Entry 3PUF (X-ray diffraction, 3.10 A resolution); this record covers chains B and C of the 3 polymer chains in the assembly.

[Chain B]
Protein: Ribonuclease H2 subunit B
Source organism: Homo sapiens
Notes: EC 3.1.26.4
Reference sequence: Q5TBB1 (RNH2B_HUMAN); numbering as in UniProt (aligned over 14-233)
Chain sequence (224 residues; each row starts with the number of its first residue):
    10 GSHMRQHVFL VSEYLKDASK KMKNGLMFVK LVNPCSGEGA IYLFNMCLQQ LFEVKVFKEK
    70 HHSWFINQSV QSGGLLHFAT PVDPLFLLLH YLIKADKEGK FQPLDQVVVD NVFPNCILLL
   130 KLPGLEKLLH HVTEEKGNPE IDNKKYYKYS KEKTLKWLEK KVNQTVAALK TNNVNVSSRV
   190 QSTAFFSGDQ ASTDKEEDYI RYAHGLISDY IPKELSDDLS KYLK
Disordered / not traced: 10-12, 25-34, 149-152, 185-204, 232-233
Construct notes: expression tag (10-13)
UniProt features mapped onto this chain:
  - natural variant: Pro43 (P43H: In AGS2), Leu60 (L60R: In AGS2), Trp73 (W73L: In AGS2), Gly83 (G83S: In AGS2), His86 (H86R: In AGS2), Leu138 (L138F: In AGS2), Ser159 (S159I: In AGS2), Lys162 (K162T: In AGS2), Thr163 (T163I: In AGS2), Ala177 (A177T: In AGS2), Val183 (V183M: In AGS2), Val185 (V185G: In AGS2), 2 further natural variant entries in UniProt
Reported in the primary citation:
  - disease-associated variants - W73L (5-7 degC), G83S (5-7 degC), H86R (5-7 degC), Y219H (5-7 degC): decreased stability
  - disease-associated variants - P43H, L60R, S159I, T163I: abolished expression
  - disease-associated variants - K162T (proposed by the authors, not directly observed)
  - disease-associated variants - L138F, A177T, V183M, V185G, S229P
  - disease-associated variants - P43H, L60R, S159I, T163I (citing earlier work)

[Chain C]
Protein: Ribonuclease H2 subunit C
Source organism: Homo sapiens
Notes: EC 3.1.26.4
Reference sequence: Q8TDP1 (RNH2C_HUMAN); numbering as in UniProt (aligned over 1-164)
Chain sequence (167 residues; each row starts with the number of its first residue; numbers below 1 keep their minus sign (Gly-2 is residue -2)):
    -2 GSHMESGDEA AIERHRVHLR SATLRDAVPA TLHLLPCEVA VDGPAPVGRF FTPAIRQGPE
    58 GLEVSFRGRC LRGEEVAVPP GLVGYVMVTE EKKVSMGKPD PLRDSGTDDQ EEEPLERDFD
   118 RFIGATANFS RFTLWGLETI PGPDAKVRGA LTWPSLAAAI HAQVPED
Disordered / not traced: -2 to 7, 89-116, 163-164
Construct notes: expression tag (-2 to 0)
Reported in the primary citation:
  - disease-associated variants - R13H, D39Y, R69W, P76L
  - disease-associated variants - P138L, K143I, P151S (citing earlier work)

[How chain B and chain C interact]
Residue-residue contacts (128):
  Met13(B) with Val85(C), hydrophobic; Thr86(C)
  Arg14(B) with Met84(C); Val85(C); Thr86(C)
  Gln15(B) with Val83(C); Met84(C); Val85(C)
  His16(B) with Tyr82(C); Val83(C); Met84(C), hydrogen bond (backbone-backbone); Thr86(C)
  Val17(B) with Tyr82(C); Phe126(C), hydrophobic
  Phe18(B) with Val80(C); Gly81(C); Tyr82(C), hydrogen bond (backbone-backbone); Met84(C), hydrophobic
  Leu19(B) with Leu79(C); Val80(C); Phe126(C), hydrophobic; Leu148(C), hydrophobic
  Val20(B) with Leu79(C); Val80(C), hydrogen bond (backbone-backbone); Tyr82(C), hydrophobic
  Ser21(B) with Gly78(C)
  Glu22(B) with Gly78(C), hydrogen bond (backbone-backbone); Val80(C)
  Leu24(B) with Tyr82(C)
  Leu35(B) with Leu16(C), hydrogen bond (backbone-backbone); Ser18(C)
  Met36(B) with Arg13(C); Val14(C); His15(C)
  Phe37(B) with His12(C); Arg13(C); Val14(C), hydrogen bond (backbone-backbone); Leu16(C), hydrophobic
  Val38(B) with His12(C); Arg13(C)
  Lys39(B) with His12(C)
  Leu52(B) with Leu16(C), hydrophobic
  Glu62(B) with Trp150(C); His158(C), salt bridge
  Phe66(B) with Lys143(C); Val144(C), hydrophobic; Ala147(C), hydrophobic
  Glu68(B) with Val144(C)
  His70(B) with Leu32(C); Pro33(C); Cys34(C)
  His71(B) with Leu31(C); Leu32(C), hydrogen bond (side chain-backbone); Cys34(C); Glu35(C)
  Ser72(B) with His30(C); Leu31(C); Leu32(C), hydrogen bond (backbone-backbone); Cys34(C), hydrogen bond (side chain-backbone); Glu35(C); Val36(C), hydrogen bond (side chain-backbone)
  Trp73(B) with Leu29(C), hydrophobic; His30(C); Leu31(C)
  Phe74(B) with Thr28(C); Leu29(C); His30(C), hydrogen bond (backbone-backbone); Leu32(C), hydrophobic; Phe48(C), hydrophobic
  Ile75(B) with Thr28(C); Leu29(C), hydrophobic
  Asn76(B) with Ala27(C); Thr28(C), hydrogen bond (side chain-backbone); Val44(C)
  Gln77(B) with Pro41(C); Ala42(C), hydrogen bond (backbone-backbone); Pro43(C); Val44(C), hydrogen bond (side chain-backbone); Gly45(C), hydrogen bond (side chain-backbone)
  Ser78(B) with Gly40(C)
  Val79(B) with Asp39(C); Gly40(C), hydrogen bond (backbone-backbone); Ala42(C), hydrophobic
  Gln80(B) with Asp39(C), hydrogen bond
  Ser81(B) with Glu35(C); Val36(C); Ala37(C); Val38(C); Asp39(C), hydrogen bond (backbone-side chain)
  Phe87(B) with Ala147(C); Pro151(C), hydrophobic
  Thr89(B) with Trp150(C); Pro151(C); Ala154(C)
  Pro90(B) with His158(C)
  Val91(B) with His158(C)
  Asp92(B) with His158(C), hydrogen bond (backbone-side chain); Ala159(C); Gln160(C)
  Phe95(B) with His158(C)
  Val121(B) with His12(C)
  Pro123(B) with Ile9(C), hydrophobic; His12(C)
  Asn124(B) with Ile9(C), hydrogen bond (side chain-backbone); His12(C); Arg13(C)
  Ile126(B) with Ile9(C), hydrophobic
  Leu137(B) with Gln160(C)
  His140(B) with Val161(C)
  Trp166(B) with Val161(C)
  Lys169(B) with Val161(C); Pro162(C), hydrogen bond (side chain-backbone)
  Lys170(B) with Ile157(C), hydrogen bond (side chain-backbone); His158(C); Ala159(C), hydrogen bond (side chain-backbone); Val161(C)
  Gln173(B) with Ala156(C); Ile157(C); Ala159(C), hydrogen bond (side chain-backbone); Gln160(C); Val161(C)
  Thr174(B) with Ile157(C)
  Ala177(B) with Leu153(C); Ala156(C), hydrophobic
  Leu215(B) with Ile157(C), hydrophobic
  Ile216(B) with Ile157(C), hydrophobic
  Tyr219(B) with Trp150(C); His158(C), hydrogen bond
Also at the interface, not in a pair above, chain B (61 interface residues in all): Lys64, Gly82, Gly83, Pro93, Phe122, Leu178, Asn181, Val183
Also at the interface, not in a pair above, chain C (57 interface residues in all): Phe63, Val75, Pro77, Ile120, Phe129
Interface features reported in the paper:
  - interface residues, chain C: Asp39(C)

[Overview]
61 residues of chain B and 57 residues of chain C are in contact; the contacts include 25 hydrogen bonds and 1
salt bridge. Among the polar pairs are Glu62(B)-His158(C), His71(B)-Leu32(C) and Ser72(B)-Cys34(C). The paper
reports that W73L, G83S and H86R of chain B, among others, reduce stability; the interface residue Asp39(C); 8
substitutions were tested in all.
Chain B is Ribonuclease H2 subunit B and chain C is Ribonuclease H2 subunit C, both from Homo sapiens; the
structure, Crystal structure of human RNase H2 complex, was determined by X-ray diffraction.
